Entry 4ROL (X-ray diffraction, 1.70 A resolution); this record covers chains A and B of the 4 polymer chains in the assembly.

[Chain A]
Protein: Hemoglobin subunit alpha
Source organism: Homo sapiens
UniProtKB: P69905 (HBA_HUMAN); residues 1-141 here correspond to UniProt positions 2-142 (UniProt number = residue number + 1)
Chain sequence (141 residues; row label = number of the first residue in the row):
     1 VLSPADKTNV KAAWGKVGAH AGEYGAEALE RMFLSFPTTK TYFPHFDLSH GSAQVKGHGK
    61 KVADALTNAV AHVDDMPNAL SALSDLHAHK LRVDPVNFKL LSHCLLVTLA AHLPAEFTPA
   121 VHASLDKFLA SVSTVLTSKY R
Glycans and other covalent adducts: compound 3U7 linked to Val1
Bound ions: heme Fe near His87 (its only coordinating residue here)
Residues lining bound ligands:
  - 3U7 (4-{2,3-dichloro-4-[3-(1H-imidazol-2-yl)propanoyl]phenoxy}butanoic acid), molecule 1: Leu2, Lys99, Lys127, Ala130, Ser131, Thr134
  - 3U7, molecule 2: Asp94, Pro95, Val96, Thr137, Ser138, Lys139, Tyr140, Arg141
  - heme (HEM): Met32, Thr39, Tyr42, Phe43, His45, Phe46, His58, Lys61, Val62, Ala65, Leu66, Leu83, Leu86, His87, Leu91, Val93, Asn97, Phe98, Leu101, Leu105, Val132, Leu136
Curated features (UniProtKB/Swiss-Prot):
  - binding site (O2): His58
  - binding site (heme b): His87
  - site: Thr8, Asn9 (Microbial infection: Cleavage), Lys11 (Not glycated), Ala13, Trp14 (Microbial infection: Cleavage), Tyr24, Gly25 (Microbial infection: Cleavage), Leu29, Glu30 (Microbial infection: Cleavage), His45, Phe46 (Microbial infection: Cleavage), Asp47, Leu48 (Microbial infection: Cleavage), Ser52, Ala53 (Microbial infection: Cleavage), Val55, Lys56 (Microbial infection: Cleavage), Lys56 (Not glycated), Gly59, Lys60 (Microbial infection: Cleavage), Lys60 (Not glycated), Lys90 (Not glycated), Leu91, Arg92 (Microbial infection: Cleavage), Lys99 (Not glycated), Leu106, Val107 (Microbial infection: Cleavage), Thr108, Leu109 (Microbial infection: Cleavage), Val121, His122 (Microbial infection: Cleavage), Ser133, Thr134 (Microbial infection: Cleavage)
  - modified residue: Ser3 (Phosphoserine), Lys7 (N6-succinyllysine), Thr8 (Phosphothreonine), Lys11 (N6-succinyllysine), Lys16 (N6-acetyllysine), Tyr24 (Phosphotyrosine), Ser35 (Phosphoserine), Lys40 (N6-succinyllysine), Ser49 (Phosphoserine), Ser102 (Phosphoserine), Thr108 (Phosphothreonine), Ser124 (Phosphoserine), Ser131 (Phosphoserine), Thr134 (Phosphothreonine), Thr137 (Phosphothreonine), Ser138 (Phosphoserine)
  - glycosylation (N-linked (Glc) (glycation) lysine): Lys7, Lys16, Lys40, Lys61
From the paper describing this entry:
  - binding site for 3U7: Val1, Pro95, Lys99, Lys127, Ala130, Ser131, Thr134, Thr137, Ser138, Tyr140, Arg141

[Chain B]
Protein: Hemoglobin subunit beta
Source organism: Homo sapiens
UniProtKB: P68871 (HBB_HUMAN); residues 1-146 here correspond to UniProt positions 2-147 (UniProt number = residue number + 1)
Chain sequence (146 residues; numbered 1 to 146; the number before each row is that of its first residue):
     1 VHLTPEEKSA VTALWGKVNV DEVGGEALGR LLVVYPWTQR FFESFGDLST PDAVMGNPKV
    61 KAHGKKVLGA FSDGLAHLDN LKGTFATLSE LHCDKLHVDP ENFRLLGNVL VCVLAHHFGK
   121 EFTPPVQAAY QKVVAGVANA LAHKYH
Bound ions: heme Fe near His92 (its only coordinating residue here)
Residues lining bound ligands: heme (HEM): Leu31, Thr38, Phe41, Phe42, His63, Lys66, Val67, Ala70, Phe71, Phe85, Leu88, Leu91, His92, Leu96, Val98, Asn102, Phe103, Leu106, Val137, Leu141
Curated features (UniProtKB/Swiss-Prot):
  - binding site ((2R)-2,3-bisphosphoglycerate): Val1, His2, Lys82, His143
  - binding site (heme b): His63, His92
  - site: Glu7, Lys8 (Microbial infection: Cleavage), Gly25, Glu26 (Microbial infection: Cleavage), Gly29, Arg30 (Microbial infection: Cleavage), Tyr35, Pro36 (Microbial infection: Cleavage), Trp37, Thr38 (Microbial infection: Cleavage), Phe45, Gly46 (Microbial infection: Cleavage), Asp52, Ala53 (Microbial infection: Cleavage), Gly56, Asn57 (Microbial infection: Cleavage), Lys59 (Not glycated), Phe71, Ser72 (Microbial infection: Cleavage), Gly74, Leu75 (Microbial infection: Cleavage), Lys82 (Not glycated), Thr84, Phe85 (Microbial infection: Cleavage), His92, Cys93 (Microbial infection: Cleavage), Lys95 (Not glycated), Arg104, Leu105 (Microbial infection: Cleavage), Leu110, Val111 (Microbial infection: Cleavage), Gly119, Lys120 (Microbial infection: Cleavage), Phe122, Thr123 (Microbial infection: Cleavage), Ala128, Ala129 (Microbial infection: Cleavage) and 2 more in UniProt
  - modified residue: Val1 (N-acetylvaline), Ser9 (Phosphoserine), Thr12 (Phosphothreonine), Ser44 (Phosphoserine), Thr50 (Phosphothreonine), Lys59 (N6-acetyllysine), Lys82 (N6-acetyllysine), Thr87 (Phosphothreonine), Cys93 (S-nitrosocysteine), Lys144 (N6-acetyllysine)
  - glycosylation: Val1 (N-linked (Glc) (glycation) valine), Lys8 (N-linked (Glc) (glycation) lysine), Lys17 (N-linked (Glc) (glycation) lysine), Lys66 (N-linked (Glc) (glycation) lysine), Lys120 (N-linked (Glc) (glycation) lysine), Lys144 (N-linked (Glc) (glycation) lysine)
From the paper describing this entry:
  - binding site for 3U7: Trp37

[Chain A / chain B interface]
Contacting residue pairs - 38 pairs, chain A then chain B:
  Glu30(A) - Pro124(B)
  Arg31(A) - Phe122(B)  hydrogen bond (side chain-backbone)
  Arg31(A) - Thr123(B)
  Arg31(A) - Pro124(B)
  Arg31(A) - Gln127(B)  hydrogen bond
  Leu34(A) - Pro124(B)  hydrophobic
  Leu34(A) - Pro125(B)
  Leu34(A) - Ala128(B)
  Ser35(A) - Gln127(B)  hydrogen bond
  Ser35(A) - Ala128(B)  hydrogen bond (side chain-backbone)
  Ser35(A) - Gln131(B)
  Phe36(A) - Gln131(B)
  His103(A) - Asn108(B)
  His103(A) - Val111(B)
  His103(A) - Gln131(B)  hydrogen bond
  Cys104(A) - Gln127(B)
  Val107(A) - Val111(B)  hydrophobic
  Val107(A) - Ala115(B)  hydrophobic
  Val107(A) - Gln127(B)
  Ala110(A) - Cys112(B)
  Ala110(A) - Ala115(B)
  Ala110(A) - His116(B)
  Ala111(A) - Ala115(B)
  Ala111(A) - Gly119(B)
  Pro114(A) - His116(B)  hydrogen bond (backbone-side chain)
  Phe117(A) - Arg30(B)  hydrogen bond (backbone-side chain)
  Phe117(A) - His116(B)
  Thr118(A) - Arg30(B)  hydrogen bond (backbone-side chain)
  Pro119(A) - Arg30(B)
  Pro119(A) - Val33(B)
  Pro119(A) - Met55(B)  hydrophobic
  Ala120(A) - Pro51(B)  hydrophobic
  His122(A) - Arg30(B)  hydrogen bond
  His122(A) - Val34(B)
  His122(A) - Cys112(B)
  Ala123(A) - Val34(B)
  Asp126(A) - Val34(B)
  Asp126(A) - Tyr35(B)  hydrogen bond
Interface residues without a listed pair, chain A (19 interface residues in all): Leu106
Interface residues without a listed pair, chain B (21 interface residues in all): Glu26, Lys120

[Summary]
The interface between chain A and chain B involves 19 residues on one side and 21 on the other, with 10
hydrogen bonds. Among the polar pairs are Arg31(A)-Phe122(B), Arg31(A)-Gln127(B) and Ser35(A)-Gln127(B).
Ligands of chain A: heme and compound 3U7. The paper reports a binding site for 3U7 at Val1(A), Pro95(A) and
Trp37(B) among others.
Chain A is Hemoglobin subunit alpha and chain B is Hemoglobin subunit beta, both from Homo sapiens; the
structure, Deoxyhemoglobin in complex with imidazolylacryloyl derivatives, was determined by X-ray diffraction
(same publication as 4ROM).
